PDB entry 5EIG | X-ray diffraction, 2.70 A resolution | chains C and D of the 4 polymer chains in the assembly

Chain C (and D):
Name: Cystathionine gamma-lyase
From: Homo sapiens
Notes: EC 4.4.1.1; chain D of this document is another copy of the same molecule, construct and numbering; everything in this record applies to it too
UniProt: P32929 (CGL_HUMAN); residues 1-405 here = UniProt positions 1-405
Chain sequence (405 residues; numbered 1 to 405; the number before each row is that of its first residue):
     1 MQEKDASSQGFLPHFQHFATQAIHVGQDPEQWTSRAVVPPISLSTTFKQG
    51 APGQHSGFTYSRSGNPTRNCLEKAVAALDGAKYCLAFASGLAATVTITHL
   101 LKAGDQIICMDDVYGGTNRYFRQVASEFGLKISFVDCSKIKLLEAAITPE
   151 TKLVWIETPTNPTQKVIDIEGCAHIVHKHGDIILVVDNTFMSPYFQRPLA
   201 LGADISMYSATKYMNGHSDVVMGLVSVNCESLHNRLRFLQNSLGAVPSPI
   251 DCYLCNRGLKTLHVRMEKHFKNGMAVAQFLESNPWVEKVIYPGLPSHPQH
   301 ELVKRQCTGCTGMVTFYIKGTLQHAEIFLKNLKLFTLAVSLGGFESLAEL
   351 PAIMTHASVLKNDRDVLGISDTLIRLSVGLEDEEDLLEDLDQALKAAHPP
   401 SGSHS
Not modelled in the structure: 1-9, 54-55, 400-405 (chain D: 1-9, 52-55, 401-405)
Construct notes: engineered mutation Thr59 (Glu in P32929), Val339 (Glu in P32929)
Modified / non-standard residues: Lys212 ((2S)-2-azanyl-6-[[(Z)-C-[2-methyl-3-oxidanyl-5-(phosphonooxymethyl)pyridin-4-yl]-N-[(2R)-1-oxidanyl-1-oxidanylidene-3-sulfanyl-propan-2-yl]carbonimidoyl]amino]hexanoic acid; 5OW)
Small-molecule neighbours: cysteine (CYS): Tyr114, Arg119, Lys212, Thr355
Curated features (UniProtKB/Swiss-Prot):
  - binding site (substrate): Arg62, Tyr114, Arg119
  - natural variant: Thr67 (T67I: In CSTNU), Gln240 (Q240E: In CSTNU)

Interface between chain C and chain D:
Residue-residue contacts - 103 pairs, chain C then chain D:
  Leu43(C) - Asp219(D)
  Ser44(C) - Ser218(D)
  Thr45(C) - Thr211(D)
  Thr45(C) - Ser218(D)  hydrogen bond (backbone-backbone)
  Thr45(C) - Asp219(D)
  Thr45(C) - Val220(D)
  Thr46(C) - Ala338(D)
  Thr46(C) - Val339(D)  hydrogen bond (side chain-backbone)
  Thr46(C) - Ser340(D)
  Phe47(C) - Leu337(D)
  Phe47(C) - Ala338(D)
  Lys48(C) - Leu337(D)
  Gln49(C) - Leu337(D)  hydrogen bond (backbone-backbone)
  Gln49(C) - Val339(D)
  Gln49(C) - Met354(D)
  Gly50(C) - Lys330(D)  hydrogen bond (backbone-side chain)
  Thr59(C) - Val339(D)
  Tyr60(C) - Thr211(D)
  Tyr60(C) - Lys212(D)
  Tyr60(C) - Val339(D)  hydrophobic
  Tyr60(C) - Ser340(D)
  Ser61(C) - Val221(D)
  Arg62(C) - Leu91(D)
  Arg62(C) - Tyr114(D)  hydrogen bond
  Arg62(C) - Arg119(D)
  Arg62(C) - Lys212(D)
  Ala88(C) - Ala88(D)  hydrophobic
  Ala88(C) - Gly244(D)
  Ala88(C) - Val246(D)
  Ser89(C) - Gly244(D)  hydrogen bond (side chain-backbone)
  Leu91(C) - Arg62(D)
  Leu91(C) - Asn241(D)
  Leu91(C) - Ser242(D)
  Leu91(C) - Leu243(D)
  Ala92(C) - Leu243(D)  hydrogen bond (backbone-backbone)
  Ala92(C) - Gly244(D)
  Val95(C) - Leu243(D)  hydrophobic
  His99(C) - His99(D)
  His99(C) - Val124(D)
  His99(C) - Phe128(D)
  Leu101(C) - Phe128(D)
  Lys102(C) - Glu127(D)
  Ala103(C) - Glu127(D)  hydrogen bond (backbone-backbone)
  Ala103(C) - Phe128(D)  hydrophobic
  Ala103(C) - Gly129(D)
  Tyr114(C) - Arg62(D)  hydrogen bond
  Arg119(C) - Phe238(D)
  Arg119(C) - Asn241(D)
  Arg119(C) - Ser242(D)
  Tyr120(C) - Leu243(D)  hydrophobic
  Val124(C) - His99(D)
  Val124(C) - Phe238(D)  hydrophobic
  Glu127(C) - Leu100(D)
  Glu127(C) - Leu101(D)
  Glu127(C) - Lys102(D)
  Glu127(C) - Ala103(D)  hydrogen bond (backbone-backbone)
  Phe128(C) - His99(D)
  Phe128(C) - Leu101(D)
  Phe128(C) - Ala103(D)  hydrophobic
  Phe128(C) - Phe128(D)
  Gly129(C) - Ala103(D)
  Thr211(C) - Thr45(D)
  Thr211(C) - Tyr60(D)
  Lys212(C) - Tyr60(D)
  Lys212(C) - Arg62(D)
  Ser218(C) - Leu43(D)
  Ser218(C) - Ser44(D)
  Ser218(C) - Thr45(D)  hydrogen bond (backbone-backbone)
  Asp219(C) - Leu43(D)
  Asp219(C) - Thr45(D)
  Val220(C) - Thr45(D)
  Val221(C) - Ser61(D)
  Phe238(C) - Arg119(D)
  Phe238(C) - Gln123(D)
  Phe238(C) - Val124(D)  hydrophobic
  Asn241(C) - Leu91(D)
  Asn241(C) - Arg119(D)
  Ser242(C) - Leu91(D)
  Ser242(C) - Arg119(D)
  Leu243(C) - Leu91(D)
  Leu243(C) - Ala92(D)  hydrogen bond (backbone-backbone)
  Leu243(C) - Val95(D)
  Leu243(C) - Tyr120(D)  hydrophobic
  Gly244(C) - Ala88(D)
  Gly244(C) - Ser89(D)  hydrogen bond (backbone-side chain)
  Gly244(C) - Ala92(D)
  Val246(C) - Ala88(D)
  Ser248(C) - Ser248(D)
  Ser248(C) - Asp251(D)  hydrogen bond
  Ile250(C) - Ile250(D)  hydrophobic
  Ile250(C) - Asp251(D)
  Asp251(C) - Ser248(D)  hydrogen bond
  Asp251(C) - Ile250(D)
  Thr336(C) - Lys48(D)
  Leu337(C) - Lys48(D)
  Leu337(C) - Gln49(D)  hydrogen bond (backbone-backbone)
  Ala338(C) - Thr46(D)
  Ala338(C) - Phe47(D)
  Val339(C) - Thr46(D)  hydrogen bond (backbone-side chain)
  Val339(C) - Tyr60(D)  hydrophobic
  Ser340(C) - Thr46(D)
  Ser340(C) - Tyr60(D)
  Met354(C) - Gln49(D)
Interface residues without a listed pair, chain C (57 interface residues in all): Ala51, Thr98, Gln123, Leu130, Leu239, Ala245, Leu254, Leu347
Interface residues without a listed pair, chain D (58 interface residues in all): Gly50, Thr59, Thr98, Leu130, Leu239, Ala245, Leu254, Thr336, Leu347

Overview:
57 residues of chain C face 58 of chain D across their interface; the contacts include 17 hydrogen bonds.
Among the polar pairs are Thr46(C)-Val339(D), Gly50(C)-Lys330(D) and Arg62(C)-Tyr114(D). Bound to chain C:
cysteine. From UniProt: 3 substrate-binding residues on chain C.
Chain C and chain D are both Cystathionine gamma-lyase (Homo sapiens); the structure, Engineered human
cystathionine gamma lyase (E59T, E339V) to deplet cysteine, was determined by X-ray diffraction.
